7P6X - chains C and F of the 6 polymer chains in the assembly; structure by electron microscopy, 4.10 A resolution (low resolution: residue-level contacts below are approximate; hydrogen-bond / salt-bridge calls are withheld).

== Chain C ==
Name: RuvB-like 1
From: Homo sapiens
Notes: EC 3.6.4.12
UniProt: Q9Y265 (RUVB1_HUMAN); residue numbers follow UniProt; this construct covers 1-456
Sequence (456 residues; numbered 1 to 456; the number before each row is that of its first residue):
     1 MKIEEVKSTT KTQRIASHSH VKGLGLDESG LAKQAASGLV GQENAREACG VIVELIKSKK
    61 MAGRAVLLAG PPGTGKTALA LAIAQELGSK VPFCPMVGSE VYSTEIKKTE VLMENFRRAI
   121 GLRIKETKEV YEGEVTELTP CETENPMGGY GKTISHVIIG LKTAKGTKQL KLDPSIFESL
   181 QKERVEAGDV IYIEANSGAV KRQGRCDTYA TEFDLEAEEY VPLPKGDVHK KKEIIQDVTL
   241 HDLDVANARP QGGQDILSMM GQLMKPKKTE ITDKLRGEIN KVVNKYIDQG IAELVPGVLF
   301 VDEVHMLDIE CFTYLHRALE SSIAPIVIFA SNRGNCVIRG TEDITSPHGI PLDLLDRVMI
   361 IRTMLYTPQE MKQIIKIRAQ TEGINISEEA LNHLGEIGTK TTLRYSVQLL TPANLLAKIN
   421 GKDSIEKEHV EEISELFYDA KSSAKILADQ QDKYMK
Not modelled in the structure: 125-233, 248-268, 453-456
Curated features (UniProtKB/Swiss-Prot):
  - binding site (ATP): Gly70 to Thr77
  - modified residue: Lys453 (N6-acetyllysine)
  - cross-link (Glycyl lysine isopeptide (Lys-Gly)): Lys2 (interchain with G-Cter in SUMO2), Lys225 (interchain with G-Cter in SUMO1), Lys445 (interchain with G-Cter in SUMO2)
  - mutagenesis: Lys76 (K76M: No effect on interaction with NOPCHAP1), Asp302 (D302N: Abolishes ATPase activity; inhibition of MYC- and CTNNB1-mediated transformation), Glu303 (E303Q: Reduces ATPase activity. Decreases interaction with NOPCHAP1. No effect on formation of RUVBL1-RUVBL2 heteromeric complex)
Ligand contacts: ADP (adenosine-5'-diphosphate): Ser17, His18, His20, Val21, Gly38, Leu39, Val40, Gln42, Pro72, Gly73, Thr74, Gly75, Lys76, Thr77, Ala78, Tyr366, Ile374, Leu403, Arg404

== Chain F ==
Name: RuvB-like 2
From: Homo sapiens
Notes: EC 3.6.4.12
UniProt: Q9Y230 (RUVB2_HUMAN); numbering as in UniProt (aligned over 1-463)
Sequence (463 residues; row label = number of the first residue in the row):
     1 MATVTATTKV PEIRDVTRIE RIGAHSHIRG LGLDDALEPR QASQGMVGQL AARRAAGVVL
    61 EMIREGKIAG RAVLIAGQPG TGKTAIAMGM AQALGPDTPF TAIAGSEIFS LEMSKTEALT
   121 QAFRRSIGVR IKEETEIIEG EVVEIQIDRP ATGTGSKVGK LTLKTTEMET IYDLGTKMIE
   181 SLTKDKVQAG DVITIDKATG KISKLGRSFT RARDYDAMGS QTKFVQCPDG ELQKRKEVVH
   241 TVSLHEIDVI NSRTQGFLAL FSGDTGEIKS EVREQINAKV AEWREEGKAE IIPGVLFIDE
   301 VHMLDIESFS FLNRALESDM APVLIMATNR GITRIRGTSY QSPHGIPIDL LDRLLIVSTT
   361 PYSEKDTKQI LRIRCEEEDV EMSEDAYTVL TRIGLETSLR YAIQLITAAS LVCRKRKGTE
   421 VQVDDIKRVY SLFLDESRST QYMKEYQDAF LFNELKGETM DTS
Not modelled in the structure: 1-42, 130-239, 254-266, 454-463
Curated features (UniProtKB/Swiss-Prot):
  - binding site (ATP): Gly77 to Thr84
  - modified residue: Ala2 (N-acetylalanine), Ser437 (Phosphoserine)
  - cross-link (Glycyl lysine isopeptide (Lys-Gly)): Lys9 (interchain with G-Cter in SUMO2), Lys444 (interchain with G-Cter in SUMO2), Lys456 (interchain with G-Cter in SUMO2)
  - mutagenesis: Lys83 (K83M: No effect on interaction with NOPCHAP1), Asp299 (D299N: Abolishes ATPase activity), Glu300 (E300Q: Reduces ATPase activity. Decreases interaction with NOPCHAP1. No effect on formation of RUVBL1-RUVBL2 heteromeric complex)

== How chain C and chain F interact ==
Pairs across the interface (46; chain C residue first):
  Ser29(C) with Lys415(F)
  Glu47(C) with Arg428(F)
  Ala48(C) with Leu432(F); Phe433(F)
  Val51(C) with Phe433(F)
  Ile52(C) with Phe433(F)
  Glu54(C) with Leu411(F)
  Leu55(C) with Leu411(F)
  Lys60(C) with Thr407(F)
  Arg64(C) with Gln404(F); Thr407(F)
  Ala69(C) with Ser439(F); Met443(F)
  Gly70(C) with Met443(F)
  Pro71(C) with Met443(F); Tyr446(F)
  Pro72(C) with Tyr446(F)
  Lys274(C) with Arg253(F)
  Glu310(C) with Phe109(F); Leu111(F)
  Arg317(C) with Glu107(F); Glu112(F)
  Asn332(C) with Met443(F)
  Arg333(C) with Met443(F)
  Asn335(C) with Thr440(F)
  Glu342(C) with Arg336(F)
  Asp343(C) with Arg334(F)
  Ile344(C) with His302(F); Met303(F); Arg330(F)
  Pro347(C) with Glu436(F)
  His348(C) with Ser439(F); Met443(F)
  Asp353(C) with Ser106(F)
  Asp356(C) with Arg400(F); Gln404(F)
  Met359(C) with Gln404(F); Phe433(F)
  Ile360(C) with Phe433(F); Leu434(F); Glu436(F); Ser439(F)
  Ile361(C) with Phe433(F)
  Arg362(C) with Leu434(F); Tyr442(F)
  Lys441(C) with Phe450(F)
Interface residues without a listed pair, chain C (39 interface residues in all): Asn44, Ser58, Lys107, Ile309, Thr313, Gly334, Thr341, Leu352
Interface residues without a listed pair, chain F (38 interface residues in all): Pro79, Ser110, Asn329, Thr333, Glu378, Ala408, Val412, Arg414, Ser431, Asp435, Gln447

== Overview ==
39 residues of chain C and 38 residues of chain F are in contact. Chain C binds ADP. Curated annotation
(UniProt) lists 8 ATP-binding residues and 3 mutagenesis sites on chain C; 8 ATP-binding residues and 3
mutagenesis sites on chain F.
Here chain C is RuvB-like 1 and chain F is RuvB-like 2, both from Homo sapiens. Entry 7P6X (Cryo-Em structure
of the hexameric RUVBL1-RUVBL2 in complex with ZNHIT2) was determined by electron microscopy.
